PDB entry 4KPE | X-ray diffraction, 3.43 A resolution | chains B and H of the 8 polymer chains in the assembly

# Chain B
Protein: DNA topoisomerase 4 subunit A
Source organism: Streptococcus pneumoniae
Notes: EC 5.99.1.3; fragment: ParC55
UniProt: P72525 (PARC_STRPN); residues 1-488 here = UniProt positions 1-488
Amino-acid sequence (496 residues; numbered 1 to 496; the number before each row is that of its first residue):
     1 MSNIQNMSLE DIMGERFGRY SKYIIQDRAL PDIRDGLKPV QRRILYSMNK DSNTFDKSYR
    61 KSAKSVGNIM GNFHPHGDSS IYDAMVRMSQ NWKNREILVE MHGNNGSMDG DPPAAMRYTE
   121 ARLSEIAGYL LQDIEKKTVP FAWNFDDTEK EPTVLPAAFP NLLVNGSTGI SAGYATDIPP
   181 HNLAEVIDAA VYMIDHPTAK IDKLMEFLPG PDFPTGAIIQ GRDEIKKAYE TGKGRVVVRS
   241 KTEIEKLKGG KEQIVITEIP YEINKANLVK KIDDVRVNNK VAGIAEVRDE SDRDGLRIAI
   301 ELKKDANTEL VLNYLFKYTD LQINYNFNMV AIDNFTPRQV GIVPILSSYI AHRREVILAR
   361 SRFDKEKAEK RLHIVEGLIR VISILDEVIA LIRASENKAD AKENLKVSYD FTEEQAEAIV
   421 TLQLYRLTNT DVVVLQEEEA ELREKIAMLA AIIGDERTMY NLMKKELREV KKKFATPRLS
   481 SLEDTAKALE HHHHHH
Not modelled in the structure: 1-2, 485-496
Differences from the reference sequence: engineered mutation Thr257 (Ile in P72525); expression tag (489-496)
Swiss-Prot annotation at these positions:
  - active site: Tyr118 (O-(5'-phospho-DNA)-tyrosine intermediate)
  - site: Lys38 (Interaction with DNA), His74 (Interaction with DNA), His76 (Interaction with DNA), Arg87 (Interaction with DNA), Lys93 (Interaction with DNA), Arg117 (Transition state stabilizer)
What the authors report for this chain:
  - catalytic residues: Tyr118
  - binding site for E-site DNA2: Tyr118
  - binding site for the ligand AF5: Ser79, Arg117

# Chain H
Molecule: E-site DNA4
Sequence (11 nucleotides; each row starts with the number of its first residue):
     1 GACTATGCAC G

# How chain B and chain H interact
Pairs across the interface - 18 pairs, chain B then chain H:
  Pro112(B) - DC3(H)  phosphate contact
  Ala115(B) - DG1(H)  sugar contact
  Ala115(B) - DA2(H)  phosphate contact
  Arg117(B) - DG1(H)  sugar contact
  Tyr118(B) - DG1(H)  covalent bond
  Ile170(B) - DC8(H)  base contact
  Ile170(B) - DA9(H)  base contact
  Ser171(B) - DC8(H)  phosphate contact
  Ser171(B) - DA9(H)  sugar contact
  Ala172(B) - DC8(H)  phosphate contact
  Ala172(B) - DA9(H)  phosphate contact
  Gly173(B) - DC8(H)  phosphate contact
  Gly173(B) - DA9(H)  hydrogen bond to the phosphate
  Tyr174(B) - DA9(H)  sugar contact
  Ala175(B) - DA9(H)  sugar contact
  Lys233(B) - DG11(H)  salt bridge to the phosphate
  Asn326(B) - DG11(H)  sugar contact
  Asn328(B) - DC10(H)  sugar contact
Also at the interface, not in a pair above, chain B (15 interface residues in all): Phe17, Pro113

# Summary
The interface between chain B and chain H involves 15 residues on one side and 7 on the other, with 1 covalent
bond, 1 hydrogen bond and 1 salt bridge. Polar pairs include Gly173(B)-DA9(H) and Lys233(B)-DG11(H). The paper
reports the catalytic residue Tyr118(B); a binding site for the ligand AF5 at Ser79(B) and Arg117(B).
Here chain B is DNA topoisomerase 4 subunit A (Streptococcus pneumoniae) and chain H is E-site DNA4. Entry
4KPE (Novel fluoroquinolones in complex with topoisomerase IV from S. pneumoniae and E-site G-gate) was
determined by X-ray diffraction (same publication as 4KPF and 3RAD).
